3S1M - chains A and T of the 12 polymer chains in the assembly; structure by X-ray diffraction, 3.13 A resolution.

[Chain A]
Molecule: DNA-directed RNA polymerase II subunit RPB1
Organism: Saccharomyces cerevisiae
Notes: EC 2.7.7.6
UniProtKB: P04050 (RPB1_YEAST); residue numbers follow UniProt; this construct covers 1-1733
Amino-acid sequence (1733 residues; row label = number of the first residue in the row):
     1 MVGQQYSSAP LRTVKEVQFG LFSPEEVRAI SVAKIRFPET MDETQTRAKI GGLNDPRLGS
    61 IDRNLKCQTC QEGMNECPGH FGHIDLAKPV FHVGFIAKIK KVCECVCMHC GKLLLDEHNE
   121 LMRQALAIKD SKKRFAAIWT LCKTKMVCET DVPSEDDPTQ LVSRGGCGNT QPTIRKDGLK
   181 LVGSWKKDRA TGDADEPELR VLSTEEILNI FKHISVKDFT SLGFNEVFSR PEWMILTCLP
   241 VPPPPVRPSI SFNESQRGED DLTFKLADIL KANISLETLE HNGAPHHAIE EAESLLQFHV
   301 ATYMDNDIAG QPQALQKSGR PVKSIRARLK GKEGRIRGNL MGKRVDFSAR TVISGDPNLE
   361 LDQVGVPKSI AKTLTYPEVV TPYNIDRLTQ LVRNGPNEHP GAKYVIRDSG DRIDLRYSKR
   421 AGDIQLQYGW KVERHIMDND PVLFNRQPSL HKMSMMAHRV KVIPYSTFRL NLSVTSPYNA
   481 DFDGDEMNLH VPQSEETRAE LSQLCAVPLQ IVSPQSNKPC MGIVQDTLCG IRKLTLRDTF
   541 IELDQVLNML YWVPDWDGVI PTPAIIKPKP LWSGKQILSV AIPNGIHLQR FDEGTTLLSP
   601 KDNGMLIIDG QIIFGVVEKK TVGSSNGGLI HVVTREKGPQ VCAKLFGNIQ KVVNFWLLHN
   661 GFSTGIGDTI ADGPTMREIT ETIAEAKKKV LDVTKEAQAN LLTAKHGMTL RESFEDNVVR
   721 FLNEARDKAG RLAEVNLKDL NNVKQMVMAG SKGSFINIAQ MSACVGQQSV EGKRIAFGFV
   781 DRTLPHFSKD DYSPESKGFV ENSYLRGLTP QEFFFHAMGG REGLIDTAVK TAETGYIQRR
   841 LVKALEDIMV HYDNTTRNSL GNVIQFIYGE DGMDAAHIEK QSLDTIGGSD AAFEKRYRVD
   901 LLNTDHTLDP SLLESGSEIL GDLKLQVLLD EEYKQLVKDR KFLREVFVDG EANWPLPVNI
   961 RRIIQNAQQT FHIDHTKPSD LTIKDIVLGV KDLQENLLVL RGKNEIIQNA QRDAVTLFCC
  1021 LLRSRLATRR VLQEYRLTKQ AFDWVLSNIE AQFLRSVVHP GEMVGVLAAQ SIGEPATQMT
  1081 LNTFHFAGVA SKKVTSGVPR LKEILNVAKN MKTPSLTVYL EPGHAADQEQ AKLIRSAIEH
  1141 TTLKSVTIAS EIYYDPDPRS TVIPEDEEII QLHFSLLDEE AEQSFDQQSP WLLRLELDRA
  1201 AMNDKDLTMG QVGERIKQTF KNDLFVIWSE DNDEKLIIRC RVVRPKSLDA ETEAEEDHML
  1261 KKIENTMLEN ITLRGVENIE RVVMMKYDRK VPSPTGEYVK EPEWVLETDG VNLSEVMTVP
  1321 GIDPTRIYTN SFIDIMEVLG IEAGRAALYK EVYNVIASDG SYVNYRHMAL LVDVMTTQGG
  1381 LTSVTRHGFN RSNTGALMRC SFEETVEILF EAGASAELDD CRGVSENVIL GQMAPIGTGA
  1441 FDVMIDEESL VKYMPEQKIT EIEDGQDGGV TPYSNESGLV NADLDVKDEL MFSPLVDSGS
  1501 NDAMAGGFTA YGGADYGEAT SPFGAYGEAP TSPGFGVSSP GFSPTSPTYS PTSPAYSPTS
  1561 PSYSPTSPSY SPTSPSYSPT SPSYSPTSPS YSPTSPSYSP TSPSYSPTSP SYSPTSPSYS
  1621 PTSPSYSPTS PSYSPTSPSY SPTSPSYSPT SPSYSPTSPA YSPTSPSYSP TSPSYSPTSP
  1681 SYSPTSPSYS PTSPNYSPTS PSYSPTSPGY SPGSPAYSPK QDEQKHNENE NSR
Disordered / not traced: 1-2, 155-160, 187-198, 1177-1186, 1244-1253, 1446-1733
Ion coordination: Zn2+ site 1: Cys67, Cys70, Cys77, His80; Zn2+ site 2: Cys107, Cys110, Cys148, Cys167; Mg2+: Asp481, Asp483, Asp485 (shared with 1 residue of chain R)
Curated features (UniProtKB/Swiss-Prot):
  - region: Pro248 to Asp260 (Lid loop), Asn306 to Lys323 (Rudder loop), Pro810 to Glu822 (Bridging helix)
  - binding site (Zn(2+)): Cys67, Cys70, Cys77, His80, Cys107, Cys110, Cys148, Cys167
  - binding site (Mg(2+)): Asp481, Asp483, Asp485
  - modified residue: Thr1471 (Phosphothreonine)
  - cross-link (Glycyl lysine isopeptide (Lys-Gly)): Lys695 (interchain with G-Cter in ubiquitin), Lys1246 (interchain with G-Cter in ubiquitin), Lys1350 (interchain with G-Cter in ubiquitin)
  - natural variant: Ser1653 to Pro1659 (deletion: In strain: A364A)
  - mutagenesis: Lys1246 (K1246R: Impairs ubiquitination during transcription stress)

[Chain T]
Molecule: 29-nt DNA strand
Sequence (29 nucleotides; row label = number of the first residue in the row):
     1 CTACCGATAA GCAGACGATC GTCTCGATG
Disordered / not traced: 1-15, 24-29

[How chain A and chain T interact]
Pairs across the interface (18):
  Lys330(A) - DG17(T)  salt bridge to the phosphate
  Lys332(A) - DT19(T)  salt bridge to the phosphate
  Lys332(A) - DC20(T)  salt bridge to the phosphate
  Arg337(A) - DA18(T)  salt bridge to the phosphate
  Arg344(A) - DT22(T)  salt bridge to the phosphate
  Arg350(A) - DG21(T)  sugar contact
  Gln447(A) - DG21(T)  sugar contact
  Thr831(A) - DT19(T)  sugar contact
  Ala832(A) - DT19(T)  sugar contact
  Gly835(A) - DT19(T)  sugar contact
  Tyr836(A) - DG17(T)  sugar contact
  Tyr836(A) - DA18(T)  sugar contact
  Arg839(A) - DA18(T)  salt bridge to the phosphate
  Arg1386(A) - DC16(T)  hydrogen bond to the sugar
  Glu1403(A) - DG17(T)  phosphate contact
  Glu1404(A) - DC16(T)  sugar contact
  Glu1404(A) - DG17(T)  hydrogen bond to the phosphate
  Glu1407(A) - DC16(T)  phosphate contact
Other interface residues (no listed pair), chain A (18 interface residues in all): Arg326, Gly331, Pro448

[Summary]
Chain A and chain T form an interface of 18 and 7 residues respectively; the contacts include 2 hydrogen bonds
and 6 salt bridges. Among the polar pairs are Arg1386(A)-DC16(T), Glu1404(A)-DG17(T) and Lys330(A)-DG17(T).
Here chain A is DNA-directed RNA polymerase II subunit RPB1 (Saccharomyces cerevisiae) and chain T is a 29-nt
DNA strand. Entry 3S1M (RNA Polymerase II Initiation Complex with a 5-nt RNA (variant 1)) was determined by
X-ray diffraction together with 3RZD, 3RZO, 3S14, 3S15, 3S16, 3S17 and 5 further entries from the same study.
